5VWF - chains A and C of the 3 polymer chains in the assembly; structure by X-ray diffraction, 1.80 A resolution.

== Chain A ==
Name: MHC class I antigen
Source organism: Homo sapiens
UniProtKB: I3ZN84 (I3ZN84_HUMAN); residues 1-276 here correspond to UniProt positions 25-300 (UniProt number = residue number + 24)
Sequence (276 residues; numbered 1 to 276; the number before each row is that of its first residue):
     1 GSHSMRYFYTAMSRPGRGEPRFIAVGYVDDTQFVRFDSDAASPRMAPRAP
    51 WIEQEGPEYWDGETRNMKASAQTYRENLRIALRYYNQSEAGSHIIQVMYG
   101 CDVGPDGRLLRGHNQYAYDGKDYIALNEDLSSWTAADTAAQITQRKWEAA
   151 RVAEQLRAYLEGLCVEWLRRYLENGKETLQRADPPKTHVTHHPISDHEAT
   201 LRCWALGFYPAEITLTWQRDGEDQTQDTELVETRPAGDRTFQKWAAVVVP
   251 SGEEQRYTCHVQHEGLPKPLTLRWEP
Disulfides: C101-C164, C203-C259
From the paper describing this entry:
  - specificity-determining residues: Y116

== Chain C ==
Name: Nonamer peptide: LEU-THR-VAL-GLN-VAL-ALA-ARG-VAL-TYR
Sequence (9 residues; row label = number of the first residue in the row):
     1 LTVQVARVY

== How chain A and chain C interact ==
Residue-residue contacts (40):
  Y7(A) with L1(C), hydrogen bond (side chain-backbone); T2(C)
  Y9(A) with T2(C)
  M45(A) with T2(C)
  Y59(A) with L1(C), hydrophobic
  E63(A) with L1(C); T2(C), hydrogen bond
  N66(A) with T2(C), hydrogen bond; V3(C), hydrogen bond (side chain-backbone); Q4(C)
  M67(A) with T2(C)
  S70(A) with A6(C)
  T73(A) with A6(C); R7(C)
  N77(A) with R7(C), hydrogen bond (side chain-backbone); V8(C); Y9(C), hydrogen bond (side chain-backbone)
  I80(A) with V8(C), hydrophobic; Y9(C)
  Y84(A) with Y9(C), hydrogen bond (side chain-backbone)
  I95(A) with Y9(C)
  Y99(A) with T2(C); V3(C), hydrogen bond (side chain-backbone)
  Y116(A) with Y9(C)
  Y123(A) with Y9(C), hydrophobic
  T143(A) with Y9(C), hydrogen bond (side chain-backbone)
  K146(A) with Y9(C), hydrogen bond (side chain-backbone)
  W147(A) with R7(C); V8(C), hydrogen bond (side chain-backbone); Y9(C), hydrophobic
  A150(A) with R7(C)
  V152(A) with R7(C)
  Q155(A) with V5(C); R7(C), hydrogen bond
  L156(A) with V5(C), hydrophobic
  Y159(A) with L1(C), hydrogen bond (side chain-backbone); T2(C); V3(C), hydrophobic
  W167(A) with L1(C), hydrophobic
  Y171(A) with L1(C), hydrogen bond (side chain-backbone)
Also at the interface, not in a pair above, chain A (29 interface residues in all): M5, Y74, L163

== Overview ==
Chain A and chain C form an interface of 29 and 9 residues respectively; the contacts include 14 hydrogen
bonds. Polar pairs include Y7(A)-L1(C), E63(A)-T2(C) and N66(A)-T2(C). The paper reports the specificity
determinant Y116(A).
Chain A is MHC class I antigen (Homo sapiens) and chain C is Nonamer peptide:
LEU-THR-VAL-GLN-VAL-ALA-ARG-VAL-TYR; the structure, HLA-B*58:03 presenting LTVQVARVY, was determined by X-ray
diffraction (same publication as 5VUD, 5VUE, 5VUF, 5VVP, 5VWD, 5VWH and 5VWJ).
